PDB entry 7PC2 | electron microscopy, 2.80 A resolution | chains A and D of the 18 polymer chains in the assembly

Chain A:
Molecule: gp120, BG505 SOSIP.664 T332N
Organism: Human immunodeficiency virus
Amino-acid sequence (481 residues; row label = number of the first residue in the row; note: 15 numbers in that range are skipped by the numbering (no residue carries them; nothing is unmodelled there); a row labelled like 185A-185L holds insertion residues (185A, then the next letters in order)):
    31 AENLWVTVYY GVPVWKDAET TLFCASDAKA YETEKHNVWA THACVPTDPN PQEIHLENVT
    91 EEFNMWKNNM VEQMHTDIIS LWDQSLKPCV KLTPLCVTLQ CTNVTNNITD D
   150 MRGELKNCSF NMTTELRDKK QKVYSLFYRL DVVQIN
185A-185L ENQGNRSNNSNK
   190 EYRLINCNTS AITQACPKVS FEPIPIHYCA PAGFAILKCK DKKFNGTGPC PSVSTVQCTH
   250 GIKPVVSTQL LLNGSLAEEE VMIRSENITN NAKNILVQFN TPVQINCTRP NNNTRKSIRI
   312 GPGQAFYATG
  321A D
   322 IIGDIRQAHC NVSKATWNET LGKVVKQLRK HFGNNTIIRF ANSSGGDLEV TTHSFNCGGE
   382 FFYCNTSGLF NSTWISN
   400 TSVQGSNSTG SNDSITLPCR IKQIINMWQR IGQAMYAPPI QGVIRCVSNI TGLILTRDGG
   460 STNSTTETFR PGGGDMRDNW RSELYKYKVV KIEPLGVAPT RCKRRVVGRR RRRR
Unresolved in the structure: 31, 59-65, 185B-185L, 400-409, 507-513
Disulfides: Cys-54/Cys-74, Cys-119/Cys-205, Cys-126/Cys-196, Cys-131/Cys-157, Cys-218/Cys-247, Cys-228/Cys-239, Cys-296/Cys-331, Cys-378/Cys-445, Cys-385/Cys-418
Covalently attached groups: N-acetylglucosamine (NAG) linked to Asn-88, Asn-133, Asn-137, Asn-156, Asn-160, Asn-197, Asn-234, Asn-262, Asn-301, Asn-339, Asn-355, Asn-363, Asn-386, Asn-392, Asn-411, Asn-448; glycan linked to Asn-276, Asn-295, Asn-332
Reported in the primary citation:
  - post-translational modification sites: Asn-262, Asn-295, Asn-332, Asn-411
  - mutagenesis - N295A, N332A: decreased binding to 7-269
  - mutagenesis - N386A: decreased binding to 7-155 and 7-176 antibodies
  - mutagenesis - N262A: decreased binding to all conformation-dependent antibodies
  - mutagenesis - G324A/D325A: unchanged binding to pt7 bNAbs

Chain D:
Molecule: gp41 BG505 T332N SOSIP.664
Organism: Human immunodeficiency virus
Amino-acid sequence (153 residues; numbered 512 to 664; the number before each row is that of its first residue):
   512 AVGIGAVFLG FLGAAGSTMG AASMTLTVQA RNLLSGIVQQ QSNLLRAPEA QQHLLKLTVW
   572 GIKQLQARVL AVERYLRDQQ LLGIWGCSGK LICCTNVPWN SSWSNRNLSE IWDNMTWLQW
   632 DKEISNYTQI IYGLLEESQN QQEKNEQDLL ALD
Unresolved in the structure: 512-519, 552-567
Disulfides: Cys-598/Cys-604
Covalently attached groups: N-acetylglucosamine (NAG) linked to Asn-611, Asn-637

How chain A and chain D interact:
Contacting residue pairs (81):
  Leu-34(A) / Pro-609(D)
  Leu-34(A) / Trp-610(D)  hydrogen bond (backbone-backbone)
  Leu-34(A) / Leu-619(D)  hydrophobic
  Trp-35(A) / Val-608(D)
  Trp-35(A) / Pro-609(D)
  Val-36(A) / Thr-606(D)  hydrogen bond (backbone-side chain)
  Val-36(A) / Val-608(D)  hydrogen bond (backbone-backbone)
  Val-36(A) / Trp-610(D)  hydrophobic
  Thr-37(A) / Ile-603(D)
  Thr-37(A) / Cys-604(D)
  Val-38(A) / Leu-602(D)
  Val-38(A) / Ile-603(D)
  Val-38(A) / Cys-604(D)  hydrogen bond (backbone-backbone)
  Val-38(A) / Thr-606(D)
  Tyr-39(A) / Leu-602(D)
  Tyr-39(A) / Ile-603(D)  hydrophobic
  Tyr-39(A) / Trp-623(D)
  Tyr-39(A) / Trp-628(D)  hydrophobic
  Tyr-40(A) / Leu-537(D)
  Tyr-40(A) / Leu-544(D)
  Tyr-40(A) / Gln-590(D)  hydrogen bond
  Tyr-40(A) / Leu-602(D)  hydrogen bond (backbone-backbone)
  Gly-41(A) / Leu-537(D)
  Gly-41(A) / Gln-540(D)
  Val-42(A) / Trp-628(D)
  Pro-43(A) / Leu-523(D)  hydrophobic
  Pro-43(A) / Ala-526(D)  hydrophobic
  Pro-43(A) / Trp-628(D)
  Pro-43(A) / Leu-629(D)
  Val-44(A) / Trp-628(D)
  Val-44(A) / Leu-629(D)  hydrophobic
  Trp-45(A) / Ala-526(D)  hydrophobic
  Trp-45(A) / Leu-629(D)  hydrophobic
  Lys-46(A) / Asp-632(D)  salt bridge
  Thr-51(A) / Lys-574(D)
  Leu-52(A) / Lys-574(D)
  Phe-53(A) / Ile-548(D)  hydrophobic
  Cys-54(A) / Trp-571(D)  hydrophobic
  Trp-69(A) / Trp-571(D)
  Ala-70(A) / Trp-571(D)
  Ala-73(A) / Trp-571(D)
  Cys-74(A) / Trp-571(D)  hydrophobic
  Val-75(A) / Gln-551(D)
  Ile-84(A) / Phe-522(D)
  Leu-86(A) / Leu-523(D)
  Glu-87(A) / Gly-527(D)
  Asn-88(A) / Gly-527(D)
  Asp-107(A) / Lys-574(D)  salt bridge
  Leu-111(A) / Trp-571(D)  hydrophobic
  Gln-114(A) / Leu-568(D)
  Ala-221(A) / Leu-544(D)
  Ala-221(A) / Leu-545(D)
  Ala-221(A) / Ser-546(D)
  Gly-222(A) / Asn-543(D)
  Gly-222(A) / Arg-585(D)
  Phe-223(A) / Arg-585(D)
  Thr-244(A) / Phe-522(D)
  Lys-490(A) / Arg-585(D)
  Ile-491(A) / Arg-585(D)  hydrogen bond (backbone-side chain)
  Pro-493(A) / Leu-544(D)  hydrophobic
  Leu-494(A) / Asp-589(D)
  Val-496(A) / Trp-631(D)
  Ala-497(A) / Trp-623(D)  hydrophobic
  Pro-498(A) / Trp-610(D)
  Pro-498(A) / Trp-623(D)  hydrogen bond (backbone-side chain)
  Pro-498(A) / Trp-631(D)
  Arg-500(A) / Leu-619(D)
  Cys-501(A) / Cys-605(D)  disulfide
  Lys-502(A) / Thr-606(D)
  Lys-502(A) / Asn-607(D)  hydrogen bond
  Arg-503(A) / Trp-596(D)  hydrogen bond (side chain-backbone)
  Arg-503(A) / Gly-597(D)
  Arg-503(A) / Cys-598(D)
  Arg-503(A) / Cys-604(D)  hydrogen bond
  Arg-503(A) / Cys-605(D)  hydrogen bond (side chain-backbone)
  Arg-503(A) / Thr-606(D)  hydrogen bond (backbone-backbone)
  Arg-503(A) / Asn-607(D)
  Arg-503(A) / Gln-650(D)  hydrogen bond
  Arg-503(A) / Asn-651(D)  hydrogen bond
  Arg-503(A) / Glu-654(D)  salt bridge
  Val-505(A) / Asn-607(D)
Other interface residues (no listed pair), chain A (51 interface residues in all): Val-89, Ser-110, Pro-220, Ala-224, Gly-495, Val-506
Other interface residues (no listed pair), chain D (56 interface residues in all): Gly-521, Gly-524, Ala-525, Met-530, Ser-534, Val-570, Gln-575, Ala-578, Ala-582, Tyr-586, Leu-592, Leu-593, Trp-614, Ile-642, Tyr-643, Leu-646, Gln-658
Disulfides between the chains: Cys-501(A)/Cys-605(D)

In short:
51 residues of chain A face 56 of chain D across their interface, with 1 disulfide bond, 15 hydrogen bonds and
3 salt bridges. Polar pairs include Lys-46(A)/Asp-632(D), Asp-107(A)/Lys-574(D) and Arg-503(A)/Glu-654(D).
From the paper: N295A and N332A of chain A reduce binding to 7-269; modification sites Asn-262(A), Asn-295(A)
and Asn-332(A) among others; 5 substitutions were tested in all.
Chain A is gp120, BG505 SOSIP.664 T332N and chain D is gp41 BG505 T332N SOSIP.664, both from Human
immunodeficiency virus; the structure, HIV-1 Env (BG505 SOSIP.664) in complex with the IgA bNAb 7-269 and the
antibody 3BNC117, was determined by electron microscopy.
